Entry 8CJF (X-ray diffraction, 1.90 A resolution); this record covers chain A.

== Chain A ==
Molecule: AetF
Source organism: Aetokthonos hydrillicola Thurmond2011
Reference sequence: A0A861B9Z9 (A0A861B9Z9_9CYAN); residue numbers follow UniProt; this construct covers 1-655
Amino-acid sequence (663 residues; each row starts with the number of its first residue; numbers below 1 keep their minus sign (Gly-7 is residue -7)):
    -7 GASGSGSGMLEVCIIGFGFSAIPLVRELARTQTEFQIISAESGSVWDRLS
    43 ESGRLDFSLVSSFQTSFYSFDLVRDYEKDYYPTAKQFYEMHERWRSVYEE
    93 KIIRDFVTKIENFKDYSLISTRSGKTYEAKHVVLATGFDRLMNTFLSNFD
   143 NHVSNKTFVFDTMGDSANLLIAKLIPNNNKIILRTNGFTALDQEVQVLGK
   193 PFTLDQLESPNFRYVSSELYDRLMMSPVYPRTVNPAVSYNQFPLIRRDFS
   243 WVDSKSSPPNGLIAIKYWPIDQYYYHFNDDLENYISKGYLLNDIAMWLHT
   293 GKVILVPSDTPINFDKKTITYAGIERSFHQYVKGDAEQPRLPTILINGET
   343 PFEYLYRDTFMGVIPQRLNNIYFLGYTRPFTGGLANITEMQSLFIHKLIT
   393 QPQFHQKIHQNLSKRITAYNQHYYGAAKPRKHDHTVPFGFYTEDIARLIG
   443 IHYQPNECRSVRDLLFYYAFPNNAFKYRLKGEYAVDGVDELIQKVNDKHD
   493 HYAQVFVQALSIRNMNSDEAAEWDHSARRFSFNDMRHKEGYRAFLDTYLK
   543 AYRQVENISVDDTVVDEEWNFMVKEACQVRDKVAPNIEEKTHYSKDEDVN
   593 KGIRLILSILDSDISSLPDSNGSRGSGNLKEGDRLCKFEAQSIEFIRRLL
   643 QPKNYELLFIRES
Disordered / not traced: -7 to 0, 610-627
Sequence notes: expression tag (-7 to 0)
Residues lining bound ligands:
  - 5-bromo-L-tryptophan (64X): Leu183, Leu196, Leu199, Glu200, Leu215, Met216, Val220, Phe372, Thr373, Gln500, Asp516, Ser523, Phe524, Lys587
  - FAD (flavin-adenine dinucleotide): Ile7, Gly8, Phe9, Gly10, Phe11, Ser12, Ile30, Ser31, Ala32, Ser34, Gly35, Ser36, Val37, Trp38, Phe49, Leu51, Val52, Ser53, Ser58, Phe79, Asp97, Phe98, Val99, Ala127, Thr128, Gly129, Arg132, Asn135, Ser158, Arg332, Pro334, Arg370, Gly375, Leu376
What the authors report for this chain:
  - binding site for 5-bromo-L-tryptophan: Leu183, Leu196, Glu200, Met216, Pro219, Val220, Phe372, Thr373, Gln500, Asp516, Ser523, Phe524, Lys587
  - conformationally variable residues (side-chain flip): Gln500, Asp516
  - catalytic residues: Glu200 (proposed by the authors, not directly observed)

== Overview ==
Ligands of chain A: flavin-adenine dinucleotide and 5-bromo-L-tryptophan. The paper reports the catalytic
residue Glu200; a binding site for 5-bromo-L-tryptophan at Leu183, Leu196 and Glu200 among others.
Chain A is AetF (Aetokthonos hydrillicola Thurmond2011); the structure, AetF, a single-component
flavin-dependent tryptophan halogenase, in complex with 5-bromo-L-tryptophan, was determined by X-ray
diffraction (same publication as 8CJD, 8CJE and 8CJG).
